Entry 5K26 (X-ray diffraction, 1.20 A resolution); this record covers chains A and B.

== Chain A (and B) ==
Protein: Mitogen-activated protein kinase kinase kinase 11, Chimera protein of MLK3-SH3 and MIP
From: Homo sapiens
Notes: EC 2.7.11.25; fragment: SH3 domain; chain B of this document is another copy of the same molecule, construct and numbering; everything in this record applies to it too
UniProt: Q16584 (M3K11_HUMAN); residues 41-105 carry their UniProt numbers (65 of 84 residues fall inside the UniProt entry; the rest is not from it)
Amino-acid sequence (86 residues; numbered 39 to 124; the number before each row is that of its first residue):
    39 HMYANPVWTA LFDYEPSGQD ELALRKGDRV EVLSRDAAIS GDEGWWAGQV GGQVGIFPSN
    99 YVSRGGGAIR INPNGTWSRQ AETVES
Disordered / not traced: 39-41, 119-124 (chain B: 39-43, 119-124)
Construct notes: expression tag (39-40)
What the authors report for this chain:
  - conformationally variable residues (loop rearrangement): I77, S78, G79
  - mutagenesis - Y52A: abolished binding to MIP

== Chain A / chain B interface ==
Contacting residue pairs - 31 pairs, chain A then chain B:
  W46(A) with F50(B), hydrophobic
  F50(A) with N110(B); P111(B); N112(B)
  R73(A) with Y99(B)
  S78(A) with W83(B), hydrogen bond (backbone-side chain)
  G79(A) with G79(B); E81(B); W83(B)
  E81(A) with Y52(B); W83(B); P96(B); N98(B); Y99(B), hydrogen bond
  G82(A) with N98(B), hydrogen bond (backbone-side chain); Y99(B), hydrogen bond (backbone-side chain)
  W83(A) with N98(B)
  W84(A) with F50(B), hydrophobic; Y99(B), hydrogen bond
  P96(A) with N98(B)
  S97(A) with F50(B); N98(B), hydrogen bond (side chain-backbone); Y99(B)
  N98(A) with L49(B); N98(B); P111(B)
  Y99(A) with P111(B), hydrogen bond (side chain-backbone); N112(B)
  I109(A) with K64(B)
  P111(A) with K64(B); G65(B)
Other interface residues (no listed pair), chain B (15 interface residues in all): R67

== Overview ==
The chain A/chain B interface involves 15 residues from each chain; the contacts include 7 hydrogen bonds.
Among the polar pairs are S78(A)-W83(B), E81(A)-Y99(B) and G82(A)-N98(B). The paper reports that Y52A of chain
A abolishes binding to MIP; conformational variability at I77(A), S78(A) and G79(A).
Chain A and chain B are both Mitogen-activated protein kinase kinase kinase 11, Chimera protein of MLK3-SH3
and MIP (Homo sapiens); the structure, Structure of the SH3 domain of MLK3 bound to peptide generated from
phage display, was determined by X-ray diffraction, deposited together with 6AQB and 5K28.
